Entry 2EJU (X-ray diffraction, 1.95 A resolution); this record covers chain A.

[Chain A]
Molecule: N(2), N(2)-dimethylguanosine tRNA methyltransferase
From: Pyrococcus horikoshii
Notes: EC 2.1.1.32; engineered mutation(s): L1M
Reference sequence: O59493 (TRM1_PYRHO); residues 1-378 here correspond to UniProt positions 4-381 (UniProt number = residue number + 3)
Amino-acid sequence (378 residues; row label = number of the first residue in the row):
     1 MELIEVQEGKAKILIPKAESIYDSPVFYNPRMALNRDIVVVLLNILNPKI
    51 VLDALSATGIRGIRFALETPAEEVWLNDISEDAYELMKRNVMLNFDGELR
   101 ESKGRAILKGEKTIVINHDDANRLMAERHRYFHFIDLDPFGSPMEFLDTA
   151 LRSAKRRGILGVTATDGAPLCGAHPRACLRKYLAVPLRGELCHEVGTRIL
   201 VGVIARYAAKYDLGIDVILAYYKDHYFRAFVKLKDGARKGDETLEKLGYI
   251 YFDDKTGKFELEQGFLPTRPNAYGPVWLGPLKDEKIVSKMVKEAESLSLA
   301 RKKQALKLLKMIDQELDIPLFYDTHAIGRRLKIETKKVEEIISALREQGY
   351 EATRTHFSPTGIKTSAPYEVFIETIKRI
Unresolved in the structure: 1-2, 19-22, 378
Disulfide bonds: Cys171-Cys192
Small-molecule neighbours: S-adenosylhomocysteine (SAH): Phe27, Arg36, Asp53, Ala54, Leu55, Ser56, Ala57, Ile60, Arg61, Asn77, Asp78, Ile79, Ser80, Ala83, Asp119, Asp120, Ala121, Asp138, Pro139, Phe140, Phe146
UniProt features mapped onto this chain:
  - binding site (S-adenosyl-L-methionine): Arg36, Arg61, Asp78, Asp120, Ala121

[In short]
Ligands of chain A: S-adenosylhomocysteine. UniProt lists 5 S-adenosyl-L-methionine-binding residues.
Chain A is N(2), N(2)-dimethylguanosine tRNA methyltransferase (Pyrococcus horikoshii); the structure, Complex
structure of Trm1 from Pyrococcus horikoshii with S-adenosyl-L-Homocystein, was determined by X-ray
diffraction, deposited together with 2YTZ, 2EJT and 2DUL.
